3IYD - chains F and I of the 10 polymer chains in the assembly; structure by electron microscopy, 19.80 A resolution (very low resolution: no residue pairs are listed; an interface is given only as per-side residue counts).

Chain F:
Protein: RNA polymerase sigma factor rpoD
Source organism: Escherichia coli K-12
UniProtKB: P00579 (RPOD_ECOLI); the construct lacks a stretch of the UniProt sequence, so the offset changes along the chain: 9-113 = UniProt 1-105; 114-613 = UniProt 114-613
Amino-acid sequence (613 residues; numbered 9 to 613 plus 8 insertion-coded residues; the number before each row is that of its first residue; a row labelled like 113A-113H holds insertion residues (113A, then the next letters in order)):
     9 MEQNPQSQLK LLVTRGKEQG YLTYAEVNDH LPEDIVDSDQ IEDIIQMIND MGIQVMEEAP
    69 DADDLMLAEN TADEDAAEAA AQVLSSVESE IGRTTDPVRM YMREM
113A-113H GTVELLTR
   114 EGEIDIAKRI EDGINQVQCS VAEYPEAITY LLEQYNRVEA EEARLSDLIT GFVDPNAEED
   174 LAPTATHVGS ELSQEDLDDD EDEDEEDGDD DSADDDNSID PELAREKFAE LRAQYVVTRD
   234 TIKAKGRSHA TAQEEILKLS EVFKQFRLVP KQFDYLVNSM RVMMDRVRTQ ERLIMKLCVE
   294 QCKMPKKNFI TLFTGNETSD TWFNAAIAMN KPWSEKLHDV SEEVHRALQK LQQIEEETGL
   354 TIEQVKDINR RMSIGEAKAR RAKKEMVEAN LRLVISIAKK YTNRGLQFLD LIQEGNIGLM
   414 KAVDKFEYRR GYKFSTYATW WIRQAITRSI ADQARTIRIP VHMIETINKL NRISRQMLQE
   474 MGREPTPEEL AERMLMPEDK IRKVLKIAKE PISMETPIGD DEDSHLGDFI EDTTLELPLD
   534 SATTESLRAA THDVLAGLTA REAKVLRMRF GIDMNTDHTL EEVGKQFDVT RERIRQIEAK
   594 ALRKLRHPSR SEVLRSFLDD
Not modelled in the structure: 9-112, 113A-113H, 192-211, 612-613
Construct notes: conflict Asn149 (Asp in P00579), His571 (Tyr in P00579)
Curated features (UniProtKB/Swiss-Prot):
  - DNA-binding region: Leu573 to Ala592 (H-T-H motif)
  - region: Arg584 to Arg599 (Interaction with anti-sigma factors)
  - motif: Asp403 to Gln406 (Interaction with polymerase core subunit RpoC)
  - site: Arg562 (Interaction with anti-sigma factors)

Chain I:
Molecule: 98-nt DNA strand
Sequence (98 nucleotides; numbered 1 to 98; the number before each row is that of its first residue):
     1 CGCAATAAAT GTGATCTAGA TCACATTTTA GGCAAAAAAG GCTTTACACT TTATGCTTCC
    61 GGCTCGTATA ATCGCACCTT ATGTGAGCGG ATAACAAG

How chain F and chain I interact:
At this resolution (20 A) residue pairs are not listed: 19 residues of chain F and 16 of chain I lie at the interface.

In short:
19 residues of chain F face 16 of chain I across their interface.
Here chain F is RNA polymerase sigma factor rpoD (Escherichia coli K-12) and chain I is a 98-nt DNA strand.
Entry 3IYD (Three-dimensional EM structure of an intact activator-dependent transcription initiation complex)
was determined by electron microscopy.
